Entry 3CWS (X-ray diffraction, 2.30 A resolution); this record covers chains A and D of the 8 polymer chains in the assembly.

Chain A (and D):
Name: DNA-3-methyladenine glycosylase 2
From: Escherichia coli
Notes: EC 3.2.2.21; chain D of this document is another copy of the same molecule, construct and numbering; everything in this record applies to it too
UniProt: P04395 (3MG2_ECOLI); residues 1-282 here = UniProt positions 1-282
Chain sequence (282 residues; numbered 1 to 282; the number before each row is that of its first residue):
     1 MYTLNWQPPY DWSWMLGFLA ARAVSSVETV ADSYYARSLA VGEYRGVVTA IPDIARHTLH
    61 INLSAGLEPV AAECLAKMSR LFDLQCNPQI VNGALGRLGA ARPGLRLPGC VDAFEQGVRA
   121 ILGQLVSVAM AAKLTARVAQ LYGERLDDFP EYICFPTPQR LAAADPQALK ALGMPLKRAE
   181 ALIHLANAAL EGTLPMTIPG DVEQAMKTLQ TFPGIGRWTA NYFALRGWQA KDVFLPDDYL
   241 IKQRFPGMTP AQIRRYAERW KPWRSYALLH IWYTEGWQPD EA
Curated features (UniProtKB/Swiss-Prot):
  - active site: D238 (Proton acceptor)
  - site: W218 (Determinant for substrate specificity and/or activity)
  - mutagenesis: Q124 (Q124A: Methylmethane sulfonate-resistant), W218 (W218A: No catalytic activity, methylmethane sulfonate-sensitive), D237 (D237N: More than 30% catalytic activity, methylmethane sulfonate-resistant), D238 (D238N: No catalytic activity, methylmethane sulfonate-sensitive)

Interface between chain A and chain D:
Pairs across the interface (36):
  L4(A) with A72(D), hydrophobic
  Y44(A) with Q85(D), hydrogen bond
  P69(A) with Q85(D)
  A72(A) with L4(D), hydrophobic; A72(D); L75(D); A76(D); S79(D)
  E73(A) with R80(D), salt bridge
  L75(A) with A72(D)
  A76(A) with A72(D), hydrophobic; E73(D); A76(D), hydrophobic
  S79(A) with A72(D)
  R80(A) with E73(D), salt bridge
  L84(A) with P69(D)
  Q85(A) with Y44(D), hydrogen bond; P69(D); V70(D)
  A189(A) with G200(D)
  L190(A) with P199(D); G200(D), hydrogen bond (backbone-backbone); D201(D), hydrogen bond (backbone-backbone)
  E191(A) with Q204(D), hydrogen bond; A205(D)
  G192(A) with P195(D); P199(D)
  P195(A) with G192(D)
  M196(A) with T197(D)
  T197(A) with M196(D)
  P199(A) with L190(D); G192(D)
  G200(A) with A189(D); L190(D), hydrogen bond (backbone-backbone)
  D201(A) with L190(D), hydrogen bond (backbone-backbone)
  Q204(A) with E191(D), hydrogen bond
Also at the interface, not in a pair above, chain A (29 interface residues in all): Y2, T3, N5, V70, Q159, A205, T208
Also at the interface, not in a pair above, chain D (27 interface residues in all): Y2, T3, L84, Q159

In short:
29 residues of chain A and 27 residues of chain D are in contact; the contacts include 8 hydrogen bonds and 2
salt bridges. Polar pairs include E73(A)-R80(D), Y44(A)-Q85(D) and E191(A)-Q204(D). Curated annotation
(UniProt) lists active-site residue D238(A) and 4 mutagenesis sites on chain A.
Both chains are DNA-3-methyladenine glycosylase 2 (Escherichia coli). Entry 3CWS (Crystal Structure of an AlkA
Host/Guest Complex 2'-fluoro-2'-deoxyinosine:Thymine Base Pair) was determined by X-ray diffraction together
with 3CVT, 3CW7, 3CWA, 3CWT and 3CWU from the same study.
